PDB entry 7QV9 | electron microscopy, 3.50 A resolution | chains N and M of the 14 polymer chains in the assembly

== Chain N ==
Molecule: Non-template promoter DNA
Sequence (63 nucleotides; numbered -35 to 27; the number before each row is that of its first residue; numbers below 1 keep their minus sign (DG-35 is residue -35)):
   -35 GAGACGGCTG GCACGACTTT TGCCAGATCA GCCCTGGGCG CGCATGCTGT TGCGCATTCA
    25 TGT
Unresolved in the structure: -35, 2-27

== Chain M ==
Molecule: RNA polymerase sigma-54 factor
Organism: Klebsiella pneumoniae
Reference sequence: A0A0N9UTC1 (A0A0N9UTC1_KLEPN); residue numbers follow UniProt; this construct covers 1-477
Sequence (477 residues; each row starts with the number of its first residue):
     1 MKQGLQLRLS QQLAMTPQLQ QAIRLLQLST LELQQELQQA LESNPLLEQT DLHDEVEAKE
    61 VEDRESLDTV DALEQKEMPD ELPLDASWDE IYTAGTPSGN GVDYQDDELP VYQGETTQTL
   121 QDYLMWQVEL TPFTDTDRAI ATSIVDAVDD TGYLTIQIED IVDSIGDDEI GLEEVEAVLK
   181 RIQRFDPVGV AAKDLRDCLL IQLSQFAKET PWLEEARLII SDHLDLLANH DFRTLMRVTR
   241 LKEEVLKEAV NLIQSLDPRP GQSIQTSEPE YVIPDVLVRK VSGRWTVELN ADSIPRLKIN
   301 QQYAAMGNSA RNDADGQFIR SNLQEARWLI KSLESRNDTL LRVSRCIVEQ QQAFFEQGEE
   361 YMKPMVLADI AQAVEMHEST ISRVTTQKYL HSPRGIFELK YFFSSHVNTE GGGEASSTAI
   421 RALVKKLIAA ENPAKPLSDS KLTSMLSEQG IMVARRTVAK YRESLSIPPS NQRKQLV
Unresolved in the structure: 49-108
Reported in the primary citation:
  - contacts within the chain: Thr30-Arg336, Arg336-Asn337
  - mutagenesis - P17A: abolished binding to activators (citing earlier work)
  - conformationally variable residues (order/disorder transition): Met1 to Ala14
  - binding site for Template promoter DNA: Gln18, Leu19, Ala22, Ile23, Lys331, Ser335
  - binding site for Non-template promoter DNA (chain N): Met15, Gln20

== Interface between chain N and chain M ==
Residue-residue contacts (28):
  DC-28(N) - Ser438(M)  sugar contact
  DC-28(N) - Ser440(M)  hydrogen bond to the phosphate
  DT-27(N) - Ser438(M)  hydrogen bond to the phosphate
  DT-27(N) - Asp439(M)  phosphate contact
  DT-27(N) - Arg455(M)  hydrogen bond to the base
  DT-27(N) - Ser470(M)  hydrogen bond to the phosphate
  DG-26(N) - Arg455(M)  hydrogen bond to the base
  DG-26(N) - Arg456(M)  hydrogen bond to the base
  DG-26(N) - Arg462(M)  salt bridge to the phosphate
  DG-26(N) - Pro469(M)  phosphate contact
  DG-25(N) - Arg456(M)  hydrogen bond to the base
  DC-24(N) - Arg456(M)  base contact
  DT-18(N) - Val366(M)  sugar contact
  DT-17(N) - Leu367(M)  phosphate contact
  DT-16(N) - Ser379(M)  base contact
  DT-16(N) - Ser382(M)  hydrogen bond to the phosphate
  DT-16(N) - Lys400(M)  salt bridge to the phosphate
  DT-15(N) - Ser379(M)  base contact
  DT-15(N) - Arg383(M)  hydrogen bond to the base
  DG-14(N) - Arg383(M)  hydrogen bond to the base
  DC-13(N) - Met15(M)  sugar contact
  DC-13(N) - Ile23(M)  base contact
  DC-12(N) - Met15(M)  base contact
  DC-12(N) - Thr16(M)  base contact
  DC-12(N) - Pro17(M)  sugar contact
  DC-12(N) - Gln20(M)  hydrogen bond to the base
  DA-11(N) - Met15(M)  sugar contact
  DA-11(N) - Pro17(M)  phosphate contact
Interface residues without a listed pair, chain M (22 interface residues in all): Gln27, Phe403, Asn471

== Summary ==
Chain N and chain M form an interface of 13 and 22 residues respectively; the contacts include 11 hydrogen
bonds and 2 salt bridges. Polar contacts include DT-27(N)-Arg455(M), DG-26(N)-Arg455(M) and
DG-26(N)-Arg456(M). The paper reports a binding site for Template promoter DNA at Gln18(M), Leu19(M) and
Ala22(M) among others; P17A of chain M abolishes binding to activators.
Here chain N is Non-template promoter DNA and chain M is RNA polymerase sigma-54 factor (Klebsiella
pneumoniae). Entry 7QV9 (CryoEM structure of bacterial transcription intermediate complex mediated by
activator PspF) was determined by electron microscopy together with 7QWP and 7QXI from the same study.
